PDB entry 4CG0 | X-ray diffraction, 1.36 A resolution | chain A

Chain A:
Molecule: Subtilisin savinase
Organism: Bacillus lentus
Notes: EC 3.4.21.62
UniProtKB: P29600 (SUBS_BACLE); residues 1-269 here = UniProt positions 1-269
Sequence (269 residues; row label = number of the first residue in the row):
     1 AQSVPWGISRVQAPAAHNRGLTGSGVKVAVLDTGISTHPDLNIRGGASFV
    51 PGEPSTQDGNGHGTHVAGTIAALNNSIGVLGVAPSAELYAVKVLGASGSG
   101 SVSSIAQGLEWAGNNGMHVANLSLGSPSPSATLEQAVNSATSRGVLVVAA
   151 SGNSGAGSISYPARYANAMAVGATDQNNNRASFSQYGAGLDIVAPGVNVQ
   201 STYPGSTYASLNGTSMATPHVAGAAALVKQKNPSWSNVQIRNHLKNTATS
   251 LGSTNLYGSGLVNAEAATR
Metal / ion sites: Ca2+: Gln2, Asp40, Leu73, Asn75, Ile77, Val79; Na+: Ala163, Tyr165, Ala168
Swiss-Prot annotation at these positions:
  - active site (Charge relay system): Asp32, His62, Ser215
  - binding site (Ca(2+)): Gln2, Asp40, Leu73, Asn75, Ile77, Val79, Ala163, Tyr165, Ala168

In short:
Gln2, Asp40, Leu73, Asn75, Ile77 and Val79 form the Ca2+ site. The Na+ site is built by Ala163, Tyr165 and
Ala168. Curated annotation (UniProt) lists 3 active-site residues and 9 Ca2+-binding residues.
Chain A is Subtilisin savinase (Bacillus lentus); the structure, Savinase crystal structures for combined
single crystal diffraction and powder diffraction analysis, was determined by X-ray diffraction, deposited
together with 4CFY and 4CFZ.
